PDB entry 9R95 | electron microscopy, 3.20 A resolution | chains A and B of the 6 polymer chains in the assembly

[Chain A]
Molecule: DNA-directed RNA polymerase, mitochondrial
From: Homo sapiens
Notes: EC 2.7.7.6
UniProtKB: O00411 (RPOM_HUMAN); residue numbers follow UniProt; this construct covers 43-1230
Chain sequence (1188 residues; each row starts with the number of its first residue):
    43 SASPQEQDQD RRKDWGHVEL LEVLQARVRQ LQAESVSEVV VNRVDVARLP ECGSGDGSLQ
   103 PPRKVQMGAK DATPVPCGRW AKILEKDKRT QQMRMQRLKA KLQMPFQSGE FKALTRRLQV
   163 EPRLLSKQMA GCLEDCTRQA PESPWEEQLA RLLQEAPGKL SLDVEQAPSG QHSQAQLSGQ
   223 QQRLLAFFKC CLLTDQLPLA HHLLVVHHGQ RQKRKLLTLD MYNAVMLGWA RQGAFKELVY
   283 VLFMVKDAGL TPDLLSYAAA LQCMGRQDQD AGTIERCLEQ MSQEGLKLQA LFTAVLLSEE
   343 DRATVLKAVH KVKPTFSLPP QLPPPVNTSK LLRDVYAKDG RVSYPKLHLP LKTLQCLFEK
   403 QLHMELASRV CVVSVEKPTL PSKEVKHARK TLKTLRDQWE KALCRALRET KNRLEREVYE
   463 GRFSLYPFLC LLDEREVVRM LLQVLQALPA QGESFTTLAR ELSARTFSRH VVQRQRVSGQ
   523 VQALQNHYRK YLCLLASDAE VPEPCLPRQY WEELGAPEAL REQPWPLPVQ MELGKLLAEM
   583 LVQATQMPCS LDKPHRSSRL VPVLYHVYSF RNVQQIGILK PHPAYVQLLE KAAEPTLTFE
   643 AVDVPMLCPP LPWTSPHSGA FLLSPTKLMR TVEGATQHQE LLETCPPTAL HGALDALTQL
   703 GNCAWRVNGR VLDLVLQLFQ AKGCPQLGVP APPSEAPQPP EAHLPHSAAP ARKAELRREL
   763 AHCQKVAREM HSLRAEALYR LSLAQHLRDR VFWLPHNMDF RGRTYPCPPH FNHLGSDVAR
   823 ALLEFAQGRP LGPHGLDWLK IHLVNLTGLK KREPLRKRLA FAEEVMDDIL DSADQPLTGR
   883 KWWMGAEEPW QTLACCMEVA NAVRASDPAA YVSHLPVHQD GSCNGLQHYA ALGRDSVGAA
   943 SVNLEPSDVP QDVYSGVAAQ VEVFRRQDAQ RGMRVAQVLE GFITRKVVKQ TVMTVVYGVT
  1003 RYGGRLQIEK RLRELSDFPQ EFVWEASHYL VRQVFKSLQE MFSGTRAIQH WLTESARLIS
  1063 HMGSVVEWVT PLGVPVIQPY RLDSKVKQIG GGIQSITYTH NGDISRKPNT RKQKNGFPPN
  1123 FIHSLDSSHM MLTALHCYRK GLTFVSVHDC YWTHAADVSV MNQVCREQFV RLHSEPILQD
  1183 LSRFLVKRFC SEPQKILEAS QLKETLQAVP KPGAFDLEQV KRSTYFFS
Unresolved in the structure: 43-121, 147-157, 200-216, 741-755
Curated features (UniProtKB/Swiss-Prot):
  - active site: D922, K991, D1151
What the authors report for this chain:
  - mutagenesis - W1026A: decreased catalytic activity

[Chain B]
Molecule: Dimethyladenosine transferase 2, mitochondrial
From: Homo sapiens
Notes: EC 2.1.1.-
UniProtKB: Q9H5Q4 (TFB2M_HUMAN); numbering as in UniProt (aligned over 60-396)
Chain sequence (337 residues; numbered 60 to 396; the number before each row is that of its first residue):
    60 PPRKASKASL DFKRYVTDRR LAETLAQIYL GKPSRPPHLL LECNPGPGIL TQALLEAGAK
   120 VVALESDKTF IPHLESLGKN LDGKLRVIHC DFFKLDPRSG GVIKPPAMSS RGLFKNLGIE
   180 AVPWTADIPL KVVGMFPSRG EKRALWKLAY DLYSCTSIYK FGRIEVNMFI GEKEFQKLMA
   240 DPGNPDLYHV LSVIWQLACE IKVLHMEPWS SFDIYTRKGP LENPKRRELL DQLQQKLYLI
   300 QMIPRQNLFT KNLTPMNYNI FFHLLKHCFG RRSATVIDHL RSLTPLDARD ILMQIGKQED
   360 EKVVNMHPQD FKTLFETIER SKDCAYKWLY DETLEDR
Unresolved in the structure: 60-70
Curated features (UniProtKB/Swiss-Prot):
  - region: R330, R331 (DNA-binding)
  - binding site (S-adenosyl-L-methionine): V75, E124, D150
What the authors report for this chain:
  - mutagenesis - R157G/G160S/V161G/I162S/K163G, R157DEL/S158DEL/G159DEL/G160DEL/V161DEL/I162DEL/K163DEL, S158A/G159A/G160A: abolished catalytic activity
  - mutagenesis - K163A: unchanged catalytic activity
  - mutagenesis - R157A, Y209A: decreased catalytic activity
  - mutagenesis - S158A/G159A/G160A, Y209A: unchanged binding to DNA-directed RNA polymerase, mitochondrial (chain A)
  - mutagenesis - Y209A (7-fold): decreased binding to ATP

[Chain A / chain B interface]
Contacting residue pairs (29; chain A residue first):
  Q493(A) - T392(B)
  Q493(A) - R396(B)  hydrogen bond (backbone-side chain)
  G494(A) - R396(B)  hydrogen bond (backbone-side chain)
  R601(A) - P344(B)  hydrogen bond (side chain-backbone)
  R601(A) - L345(B)
  Y607(A) - R340(B)
  Y607(A) - P344(B)
  Y607(A) - L388(B)  hydrophobic
  H608(A) - S341(B)  hydrogen bond (backbone-side chain)
  V609(A) - S341(B)
  Y610(A) - H322(B)  hydrogen bond (backbone-side chain)
  Y610(A) - H326(B)  hydrogen bond (backbone-side chain)
  Y610(A) - R330(B)
  S611(A) - L393(B)
  S611(A) - R396(B)
  F612(A) - K325(B)
  F612(A) - H326(B)
  Q617(A) - G329(B)
  I618(A) - R396(B)
  I620(A) - R396(B)
  K622(A) - L388(B)
  K622(A) - T392(B)
  H624(A) - P344(B)
  P625(A) - Y385(B)  hydrophobic
  Q629(A) - Y385(B)
  A756(A) - S213(B)
  R759(A) - Y317(B)
  Q766(A) - E391(B)  hydrogen bond
  R770(A) - E391(B)  hydrogen bond (side chain-backbone)
Interface residues without a listed pair, chain A (26 interface residues in all): E495, V603, R613, A626, R760, Q1022
Interface residues without a listed pair, chain B (22 interface residues in all): V161, T215, P314, D346, D390

[Overview]
26 residues of chain A and 22 residues of chain B are in contact, with 8 hydrogen bonds. Polar contacts
include Q493(A)-R396(B), G494(A)-R396(B) and R601(A)-P344(B). The paper reports that
R157G/G160S/V161G/I162S/K163G, R157DEL/S158DEL/G159DEL/G160DEL/V161DEL/I162DEL/K163DEL and S158A/G159A/G160A
of chain B abolish catalytic activity; R157A and Y209A of chain B reduce catalytic activity; 7 substitutions
were tested in all.
Here chain A is DNA-directed RNA polymerase, mitochondrial and chain B is Dimethyladenosine transferase 2,
mitochondrial, both from Homo sapiens. Entry 9R95 (Cryo-EM structure of the human mitochondrial RNA polymerase
transcription initiation complex (POLRMT/TFAM/TFB2M/DNA/RNA) with a slipped 3-mer ...) was determined by
electron microscopy (same publication as 9GZM, 9GZN, 9GZO and 9R96).
